PDB entry 6B5P | X-ray diffraction, 2.30 A resolution | chains A and L of the 3 polymer chains in the assembly

Chain A:
Molecule: pfCSP peptide 20: ASN-PRO-ASP-PRO-ASN-ALA-ASN-PRO-ASN-VAL-ASP
Sequence (11 residues; row label = number of the first residue in the row):
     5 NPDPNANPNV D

Chain L:
Molecule: CIS42 Fab Light chain
Organism: Homo sapiens
Notes: antibody fragment or engineered binder
Sequence (216 residues; each row starts with the number of its first residue; note: 1 number in that range is skipped by the numbering (no residue carries it; nothing is unmodelled there); a row labelled like 27A-27C holds insertion residues (27A, then the next letters in order)):
     1 QSVLTQPAS
    11 VSGSPGQSIT ISCTATS
27A-27C SNV
    28 GSFNLVSWYQ HHPGKAPKLI IHEVSKRPSG ASNRFSGSKS GNTASLTISG LQAEDEADYY
    88 CCSYVGSD
   95A T
    96 WVFGGGTKLT VLGQPKAAPS VTLFPPSSEE LQANKATLVC LISDFYPGAV TVAWKADSSP
   156 VKAGVETTTP SKQSNNKYAA SSYLSLTPEQ WKSHRSYSCQ VTHEGSTVEK TVAPTECS
Not modelled in the structure: 1, 210-213
Disulfides: Cys23-Cys88, Cys135-Cys194

Interface between chain A and chain L:
Residue-residue contacts (6):
  Asn5(A) - Val27C(L)
  Asn5(A) - Gly28(L)
  Asn5(A) - Ser29(L)  hydrogen bond
  Pro6(A) - Leu32(L)  hydrophobic
  Pro6(A) - Tyr91(L)
  Pro8(A) - Glu50(L)
Other interface residues (no listed pair), chain A (4 interface residues in all): Pro12
Other interface residues (no listed pair), chain L (8 interface residues in all): Asp95, Trp96

In short:
The interface between chain A and chain L involves 4 residues on one side and 8 on the other, with 1 hydrogen
bond. The hydrogen-bonded pair is Asn5(A)-Ser29(L).
Chain A is pfCSP peptide 20: ASN-PRO-ASP-PRO-ASN-ALA-ASN-PRO-ASN-VAL-ASP and chain L is CIS42 Fab Light chain
(Homo sapiens); the structure, Structure of PfCSP peptide 20 with human antibody CIS42, was determined by
X-ray diffraction (same publication as 6B5R, 6B5S and 6B5T).
